PDB entry 8FR8 | electron microscopy, 2.76 A resolution | chains N and A of the 58 polymer chains in the assembly

== Chain N ==
Protein: 50S ribosomal protein L16
Organism: Mycolicibacterium smegmatis MC2 155
UniProt: A0QSD8 (RL16_MYCS2); numbering as in UniProt (aligned over 1-136)
Chain sequence (136 residues; row label = number of the first residue in the row):
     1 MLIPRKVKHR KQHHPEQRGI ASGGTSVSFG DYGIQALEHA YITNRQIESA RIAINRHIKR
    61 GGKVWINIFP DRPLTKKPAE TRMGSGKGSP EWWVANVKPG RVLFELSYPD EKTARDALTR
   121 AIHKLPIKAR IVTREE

== Chain A ==
Molecule: 23S rRNA
Organism: Mycolicibacterium smegmatis MC2 155
Sequence (3119 nucleotides; each row starts with the number of its first residue):
     2 AAGUGUUUAA GGGCGCAUGG UGGAUGCCUU GGCACUGGGA GCCGAUGAAG GACGUAGGAG
    62 GCUGCGAUAA GCCUCGGGGA GCUGUCAACC GAGCGUUGAU CCGAGGAUGU CCGAAUGGGG
   122 AAACCCGGCA CGAGUGAUGU CGUGUCACCA GGCGCUGAAU AUAUAGGCGU CUGGGGGGAA
   182 CGCGGGGAAG UGAAACAUCU CAGUACCCGU AGGAAGAGAA AACAAAAUGU GAUUCCGUGA
   242 GUAGUGGCGA GCGAAAGCGG AGGAUGGCUA AACCGUAUGC AUGUGAUACC GGGUAGGGGU
   302 UGUGUGUGCG GGGUUGUGGG ACCUAUCUUU CCGGCUCUAC CUGGCUGGAG GGCAGUGAGA
   362 AAAUGUUGUG GUUAGCGGAA AUGGCUUGGG AUGGCCUGCC GUAGACGGUG AGAGCCCGGU
   422 ACGUGAAAAC CCGACGUCUG UCUUGAUGGU GUUCCCGAGU AGCAGCGGGC CCGUGGAAUC
   482 UGCUGUGAAU CUGCCGGGAC CACCCGGUAA GCCUGAAUAC UUCCCAGUGA CCGAUAGCGG
   542 AUUAGUACCG UGAGGGAAUG GUGAAAAGUA CCCCGGGAGG GGAGUGAAAG AGUACCUGAA
   602 ACCGUGCGCU UACAAUCCGU CAGAGCCCUC GACGUGUCGU GGGGUGAUGG CGUGCCUUUU
   662 GAAGAAUGAG CCUGCGAGUC AGGGACAUGU CGCGAGGUUA ACCCGGGUGG GGUAGCCGCA
   722 GCGAAAGCGA GUCUGAAUAG GGCGUAUCCA CACAAGAGUG UGUGGUGUAG UGGUGUGUUC
   782 UGGACCCGAA GCGGAGUGAU CUACCCAUGG CCAGGGUGAA GCGCGGGUAA GACCGCGUGG
   842 AGGCCCGAAC CCACUUAGGU UGAAGACUGA GGGGAUGAGC UGUGGGUAGG GGUGAAAGGC
   902 CAAUCAAACU CCGUGAUAGC UGGUUCUCCC CGAAAUGCAU UUAGGUGCAG CGUCGCAUGU
   962 UUCUUGCCGG AGGUAGAGCU ACUGGAUGGC CGAUGGGCCC CACAGGGUUA CUGACGUCAG
  1022 CCAAACUCCG AAUGCCGGUA AGUCCAAGAG UGCGGCAGUG AGACGGCGGG GGAUAAGCUC
  1082 CGUGCGUCGA GAGGGAAACA GCCCAGAUCG CCGGCUAAGG CCCCUAAGCG UGUGCUAAGU
  1142 GGAAAAGGAU GUGCAGUCGC GAAGACAACC AGGAGGUUGG CUUAGAAGCA GCCACCCUUG
  1202 AAAGAGUGCG UAAUAGCUCA CUGGUCAAGU GAUUGUGCGC CGAUAAUGUA GCGGGGCUCA
  1262 AGCACACCGC CGAAGCCGCG GCAGCCAACG UGUUGGCUGG GUAGGGGAGC GUCCUGCAUC
  1322 CGGUGAAGCC GCCGAGUGAU CGAGUGGUGG AGGGUGUGGG AGUGAGAAUG CAGGCAUGAG
  1382 UAGCGAUUAG GCAAGUGAGA ACCUUGCCCG CCGAAAGACC AAGGGUUCCU GGGCCAGGCC
  1442 AGUCCGCCCA GGGUGAGUCG GGACCUAAGG CGAGGCCGAC AGGCGUAGUC GAUGGACAAC
  1502 GGGUUGAUAU UCCCGUACCC GUGUAUGUGC GUCCAUGAUG AAUCAGCGGU ACUAACCAUC
  1562 CAAAACCACC GUGACCGCAC CUUUCGGGGU GUGGCGUUGG UGGGGCUGCA UGGGACCUUC
  1622 GUUGGUAGUA GUCAAGCGAU GGGGUGACGC AGGAAGGUAG CCGUACCGGU CAGUGGUAAU
  1682 ACCGGGGUAA GCCUGUAGGG AGUCAGAUAG GUAAAUCCGU CUGGCAUAUA UCCUGAGAGG
  1742 UGAUGCAUAG CCGAGUGAGG CGAAUUCGGU GAUCCUAUGC UGCCGAGAAA AGCCUCUAGC
  1802 GAGGACAUAC ACGGCCCGUA CCCCAAACCA ACACAGGUGG UCAGGUAGAG AAUACUAAGG
  1862 CGUACGAGUG AACUAUGGUU AAGGAACUCG GCAAAAUGCC CCCGUAACUU CGGGAGAAGG
  1922 GGGACCCACA UGGCGUGUAA GCCUUUACGG CCCAAGCGUG AGUGGGUGGC ACAAACCAGU
  1982 GAGAAGCGAC UGUUUACUAA AAACACAGGU CCGUGCGAAG UCGCAAGACG AUGUAUACGG
  2042 ACUGACGCCU GCCCGGUGCU GGAAGGUUAA GAGGACCCGU UAACUCCCUU UGGGGGUGAA
  2102 GCGGAGAAUU UAAGCCCCAG UAAACGGCGG UGGUAACUAU AACCAUCCUA AGGUAGCGAA
  2162 AUUCCUUGUC GGGUAAGUUC CGACCUGCAC GAAUGGCGUA ACGACUUCUC AACUGUCUCA
  2222 ACCAUAGACU CGGCGAAAUU GCACUACGAG UAAAGAUGCU CGUUACGCGC GGCAGGACGA
  2282 AAAGACCCCG GGACCUUCAC UACAACUUGG UAUUGGUGCU CGAUACGGUU UGUGUAGGAU
  2342 AGGUGGGAGA CUGUGAAGCU CACACGCCAG UGUGGGUGGA GUCGUUGUUG AAAUACCACU
  2402 CUGAUCGUAU UGGGCCUCUA ACCUCGGACC GUAUAUCCGG UUCAGGGACA GUGCCUGGUG
  2462 GGUAGUUUAA CUGGGGCGGU UGCCUCCUAA AAUGUAACGG AGGCGCCCAA AGGUUCCCUC
  2522 AACCUGGACG GCAAUCAGGU GUUGAGUGUA AGUGCACAAG GGAGCUUGAC UGCGAGACGG
  2582 ACAUGUCGAG CAGGGACGAA AGUCGGGACU AGUGAUCCGG CACCUCUGAG UGGAAGGGGU
  2642 GUCGCUCAAC GGAUAAAAGG UACCCCGGGG AUAACAGGCU GAUCUUCCCC AAGAGUCCAU
  2702 AUCGACGGGA UGGUUUGGCA CCUCGAUGUC GGCUCGUCGC AUCCUGGGGC UGGAGCAGGU
  2762 CCCAAGGGUU GGGCUGUUCG CCCAUUAAAG CGGCACGCGA GCUGGGUUUA GAACGUCGUG
  2822 AGACAGUUCG GUCUCUAUCC GCCGCGCGCG UCAGAAGCUU GAGGAAACCU GUCCCUAGUA
  2882 CGAGAGGACC GGGACGGACG AACCUCUGGU AUACCAGUUG UCCCACCAGG GGCACGGCUG
  2942 GAUAGCCACG UUCGGACAGG AUAACCGCUG AAAGCAUCUA AGCGGGAAAC CUCUUCCAAG
  3002 ACCAGGCUUC UCACCCUCUA GGAGGGAUAA GGCCCCCCGC AGACCACGGG AUUGAUAGAC
  3062 CAGACCUGGA AGCCUAGUAA UAGGUGCAGG GAACUGGCAC UAACCGGCCG AAAACUUAC

== Interface between chain N and chain A ==
Pairs across the interface - 104 pairs, chain N then chain A:
  Pro-4(N) / G986(A)  phosphate contact
  Pro-4(N) / A987(A)  phosphate contact
  Arg-5(N) / G986(A)  salt bridge to the phosphate
  Arg-5(N) / A987(A)  salt bridge to the phosphate
  Lys-6(N) / G986(A)  sugar contact
  Lys-8(N) / U984(A)  hydrogen bond to the base
  Lys-8(N) / C1027(A)  salt bridge to the phosphate
  His-9(N) / A1026(A)  stacking on the base
  His-9(N) / C1027(A)  salt bridge to the phosphate
  Lys-11(N) / A1025(A)  hydrogen bond to the base
  Lys-11(N) / A1026(A)  hydrogen bond to the base
  Lys-11(N) / G2501(A)  hydrogen bond to the sugar
  Lys-11(N) / A2502(A)  phosphate contact
  Gln-12(N) / A1025(A)  base contact
  Gln-12(N) / A1026(A)  base contact
  His-13(N) / A1025(A)  stacking on the base
  His-13(N) / G1071(A)  hydrogen bond to the phosphate
  His-13(N) / G1072(A)  phosphate contact
  His-13(N) / U2489(A)  sugar contact
  His-14(N) / G1072(A)  salt bridge to the phosphate
  His-14(N) / U1075(A)  base contact
  Pro-15(N) / U1075(A)  base contact
  Glu-16(N) / G977(A)  phosphate contact
  Glu-16(N) / G1070(A)  phosphate contact
  Glu-16(N) / U1075(A)  base contact
  Gln-17(N) / U1075(A)  hydrogen bond to the base
  Arg-18(N) / A976(A)  hydrogen bond to the phosphate
  Arg-18(N) / G977(A)  salt bridge to the phosphate
  Arg-18(N) / G1070(A)  salt bridge to the phosphate
  Ser-22(N) / A978(A)  hydrogen bond to the phosphate
  Ser-22(N) / G979(A)  hydrogen bond to the phosphate
  Ser-22(N) / C1023(A)  phosphate contact
  Gly-23(N) / C1022(A)  phosphate contact
  Gly-24(N) / G1021(A)  phosphate contact
  Gly-24(N) / C1022(A)  hydrogen bond to the phosphate
  Ser-28(N) / G1021(A)  hydrogen bond to the sugar
  Phe-29(N) / U988(A)  base contact
  Phe-29(N) / G989(A)  sugar contact
  Phe-29(N) / A1020(A)  base contact
  Tyr-41(N) / U1075(A)  hydrogen bond to the base
  Arg-45(N) / G2708(A)  salt bridge to the phosphate
  Gln-46(N) / G2708(A)  sugar contact
  Gln-46(N) / G2709(A)  phosphate contact
  Ser-49(N) / C2707(A)  base contact
  Ser-49(N) / G2708(A)  hydrogen bond to the sugar
  Arg-56(N) / A2693(A)  sugar contact
  Lys-63(N) / G989(A)  hydrogen bond to the phosphate
  Lys-63(N) / G990(A)  salt bridge to the phosphate
  Trp-65(N) / G989(A)  hydrogen bond to the sugar
  Ile-66(N) / U988(A)  sugar contact
  Phe-69(N) / A987(A)  phosphate contact
  Asp-71(N) / G986(A)  sugar contact
  Arg-72(N) / A1024(A)  sugar contact
  Thr-75(N) / G1073(A)  phosphate contact
  Thr-75(N) / A1074(A)  sugar contact
  Lys-76(N) / A1074(A)  phosphate contact
  Lys-76(N) / A2683(A)  sugar contact
  Lys-77(N) / G1073(A)  sugar contact
  Lys-77(N) / A1074(A)  hydrogen bond to the phosphate
  Glu-80(N) / U2717(A)  hydrogen bond to the sugar
  Glu-80(N) / G2718(A)  sugar contact
  Thr-81(N) / G2719(A)  sugar contact
  Arg-82(N) / G2475(A)  salt bridge to the phosphate
  Arg-82(N) / G2719(A)  salt bridge to the phosphate
  Arg-82(N) / C2720(A)  salt bridge to the phosphate
  Met-83(N) / G1073(A)  sugar contact
  Met-83(N) / A1076(A)  base contact
  Met-83(N) / A1077(A)  base contact
  Met-83(N) / G2474(A)  base contact
  Met-83(N) / G2719(A)  phosphate contact
  Met-83(N) / C2720(A)  hydrogen bond to the phosphate
  Gly-84(N) / G2474(A)  base contact
  Gly-84(N) / C2499(A)  sugar contact
  Gly-84(N) / G2500(A)  phosphate contact
  Ser-85(N) / C2499(A)  hydrogen bond to the sugar
  Ser-85(N) / G2500(A)  phosphate contact
  Gly-86(N) / C2499(A)  hydrogen bond to the phosphate
  Gly-86(N) / G2500(A)  hydrogen bond to the phosphate
  Gly-86(N) / G2501(A)  phosphate contact
  Lys-87(N) / G1072(A)  salt bridge to the phosphate
  Lys-87(N) / G1073(A)  salt bridge to the phosphate
  Lys-87(N) / G2500(A)  hydrogen bond to the phosphate
  Lys-87(N) / G2501(A)  hydrogen bond to the phosphate
  Gly-88(N) / G1073(A)  hydrogen bond to the phosphate
  Trp-92(N) / U1075(A)  phosphate contact
  Arg-101(N) / C1022(A)  hydrogen bond to the sugar
  Arg-120(N) / C2691(A)  sugar contact
  Arg-120(N) / A2692(A)  sugar contact
  Arg-120(N) / A2693(A)  salt bridge to the phosphate
  His-123(N) / G1148(A)  hydrogen bond to the phosphate
  His-123(N) / G1149(A)  salt bridge to the phosphate
  His-123(N) / C2690(A)  sugar contact
  His-123(N) / C2691(A)  sugar contact
  His-123(N) / G2708(A)  hydrogen bond to the base
  Lys-124(N) / C2691(A)  hydrogen bond to the base
  Lys-124(N) / A2706(A)  base contact
  Lys-124(N) / C2707(A)  hydrogen bond to the base
  Lys-124(N) / G2708(A)  hydrogen bond to the sugar
  Lys-124(N) / G2709(A)  sugar contact
  Leu-125(N) / G2709(A)  hydrogen bond to the sugar
  Pro-126(N) / G2709(A)  phosphate contact
  Pro-126(N) / G2710(A)  phosphate contact
  Lys-128(N) / A1147(A)  salt bridge to the phosphate
  Lys-128(N) / G1148(A)  salt bridge to the phosphate
Other interface residues (no listed pair), chain N (52 interface residues in all): Ile-20, Leu-74, Ile-127
Other interface residues (no listed pair), chain A (51 interface residues in all): G985

== Overview ==
Chain N and chain A form an interface of 52 and 51 residues respectively; the contacts include 31 hydrogen
bonds, 18 salt bridges and 2 aromatic stacking contacts. Among the polar pairs are Lys-8(N)/U984(A),
Lys-11(N)/A1025(A) and Lys-11(N)/A1026(A).
Chain N is 50S ribosomal protein L16 and chain A is 23S rRNA, both from Mycolicibacterium smegmatis MC2 155;
the structure, Structure of Mycobacterium smegmatis Rsh bound to a 70S translation initiation complex, was
determined by electron microscopy.
